PDB entry 9MXC | electron microscopy, 2.10 A resolution | chains A and C of the 5 polymer chains in the assembly

[Chain A]
Name: viral protein 1
Source organism: enterovirus D68
Notes: EC 3.4.22.29, 3.6.1.15, 3.4.22.28, 2.7.7.48
UniProtKB: A0A1I9KHM1 (A0A1I9KHM1_HED68); residues 1001-1297 here correspond to UniProt positions 565-861 (UniProt number = residue number - 436)
Chain sequence (297 residues; row label = number of the first residue in the row):
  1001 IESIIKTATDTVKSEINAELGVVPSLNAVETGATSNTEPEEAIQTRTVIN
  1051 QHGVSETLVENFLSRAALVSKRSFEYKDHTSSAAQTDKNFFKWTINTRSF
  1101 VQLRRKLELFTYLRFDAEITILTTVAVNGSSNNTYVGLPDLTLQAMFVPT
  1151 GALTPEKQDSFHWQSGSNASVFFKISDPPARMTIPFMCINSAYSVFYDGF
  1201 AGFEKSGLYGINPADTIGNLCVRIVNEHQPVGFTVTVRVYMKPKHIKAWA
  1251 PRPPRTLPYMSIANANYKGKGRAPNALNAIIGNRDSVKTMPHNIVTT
Differences from the reference sequence: conflict Gly1271 (Glu835 in A0A1I9KHM1)
Ion coordination: Na+: Thr1007, Ala1008, Asp1010, Asn1050

[Chain C]
Name: viral protein 3
Source organism: enterovirus D68
Notes: EC 3.4.22.29, 3.6.1.15, 3.4.22.28, 2.7.7.48
UniProtKB: A0A097BW17 (A0A097BW17_HED68); residues 3001-3247 here correspond to UniProt positions 318-564 (UniProt number = residue number - 2683)
Chain sequence (247 residues; numbered 3001 to 3247; the number before each row is that of its first residue):
  3001 GVPTYLLPGSGQFLTTDDHSSAPVLPCFNPTPEMHIPGQVRNMLEVVQVE
  3051 SMMEINNTESAVGMERLKVDISALTDVDQLLFNIPLDIQLDGPLRNTLVG
  3101 NISRYYTHWSGSLEMTFMFCGSFMATGKLILCYTPPGGSCPTTRETAMLG
  3151 THVVWDFGLQSSVTLIIPWISGSHYRMFNNDAKSTNANVGYVTCFMQTNL
  3201 IVPSESSDTCSLIGFIAAKDDFSLRLMRDSPDIGQLDHLHAAEAAYQ
Ion coordination: Na+ near Asn3179 (its only coordinating residue here)

[Interface between chain A and chain C]
Pairs across the interface (176; chain A residue first):
  Glu1002(A) - Arg3041(C)  salt bridge
  Ala1008(A) - Asp3221(C)
  Thr1009(A) - Asp3220(C)  hydrogen bond (side chain-backbone)
  Thr1009(A) - Asp3221(C)
  Ser1025(A) - Val3163(C)
  Ser1025(A) - Thr3164(C)  hydrogen bond (backbone-backbone)
  Leu1026(A) - Ser3162(C)
  Asn1027(A) - Ser3161(C)
  Asn1027(A) - Ser3162(C)  hydrogen bond (backbone-backbone)
  Asn1027(A) - Thr3164(C)  hydrogen bond
  Val1029(A) - Thr3116(C)
  Val1029(A) - Met3118(C)  hydrophobic
  Val1029(A) - Ser3162(C)
  Val1029(A) - Phe3215(C)  hydrophobic
  Glu1030(A) - Met3118(C)
  Glu1030(A) - Ser3161(C)  hydrogen bond
  Thr1034(A) - Gln3048(C)
  Thr1034(A) - Val3049(C)
  Thr1034(A) - Glu3050(C)  hydrogen bond (side chain-backbone)
  Ser1035(A) - Glu3050(C)  hydrogen bond (backbone-side chain)
  Ser1035(A) - Thr3116(C)
  Ser1035(A) - Thr3164(C)  hydrogen bond
  Thr1037(A) - Thr3164(C)
  Thr1037(A) - Ile3166(C)
  Thr1037(A) - Lys3219(C)  hydrogen bond (backbone-side chain)
  Glu1038(A) - Lys3219(C)  salt bridge
  Ala1042(A) - Ile3166(C)  hydrophobic
  Ile1043(A) - Thr3151(C)
  Ile1043(A) - Pro3168(C)  hydrophobic
  His1052(A) - Ser3110(C)
  His1052(A) - His3174(C)  hydrogen bond
  His1052(A) - Tyr3175(C)
  Gly1053(A) - Ser3223(C)  hydrogen bond (backbone-side chain)
  Val1054(A) - Asn3042(C)  hydrogen bond (backbone-side chain)
  Val1054(A) - Leu3044(C)  hydrophobic
  Glu1056(A) - Tyr3106(C)  hydrogen bond (backbone-side chain)
  Glu1056(A) - Arg3225(C)
  Glu1056(A) - Leu3226(C)  hydrogen bond (side chain-backbone)
  Glu1056(A) - Met3227(C)  hydrogen bond (side chain-backbone)
  Thr1057(A) - Asn3042(C)  hydrogen bond
  Thr1057(A) - Met3043(C)  hydrogen bond (backbone-backbone)
  Thr1057(A) - Leu3044(C)
  Thr1057(A) - Tyr3106(C)
  Thr1057(A) - Leu3224(C)
  Leu1058(A) - Arg3041(C)
  Leu1058(A) - Asn3042(C)
  Val1059(A) - Val3040(C)
  Val1059(A) - Arg3041(C)  hydrogen bond (backbone-backbone)
  Phe1062(A) - Tyr3106(C)
  Phe1062(A) - Met3227(C)  hydrophobic
  Arg1065(A) - Thr3016(C)
  Arg1065(A) - Met3227(C)
  Ala1066(A) - Thr3015(C)  hydrogen bond (backbone-backbone)
  Ser1070(A) - Tyr3246(C)  hydrogen bond
  Lys1071(A) - Tyr3246(C)
  Arg1072(A) - Glu3243(C)  salt bridge
  Arg1072(A) - Tyr3246(C)
  Lys1092(A) - Ala3245(C)
  Lys1092(A) - Tyr3246(C)
  Lys1092(A) - Gln3247(C)  hydrogen bond (side chain-backbone)
  Trp1093(A) - Ala3245(C)
  Trp1093(A) - Tyr3246(C)
  Thr1094(A) - Ala3245(C)  hydrogen bond (backbone-backbone)
  Asn1096(A) - Ala3245(C)
  Arg1098(A) - Leu3239(C)
  Ser1099(A) - Gln3235(C)
  Phe1100(A) - Gln3235(C)
  Val1101(A) - Gly3234(C)
  Val1101(A) - Gln3235(C)  hydrogen bond (backbone-side chain)
  Gln1102(A) - Asp3229(C)
  Gln1102(A) - Ser3230(C)  hydrogen bond (side chain-backbone)
  Gln1102(A) - Ile3233(C)  hydrogen bond (side chain-backbone)
  Arg1104(A) - Leu3239(C)
  Arg1105(A) - Asn3101(C)  hydrogen bond
  Arg1105(A) - Tyr3105(C)  hydrogen bond
  Arg1105(A) - Ser3230(C)
  Arg1105(A) - Asp3232(C)
  Arg1105(A) - Ile3233(C)
  Lys1106(A) - Tyr3105(C)
  Lys1106(A) - Met3227(C)
  Phe1110(A) - Val3040(C)  hydrophobic
  Phe1110(A) - Met3043(C)  hydrophobic
  Arg1114(A) - Thr3031(C)  hydrogen bond (side chain-backbone)
  Arg1114(A) - Glu3033(C)
  Glu1118(A) - His3019(C)
  Glu1118(A) - Ser3021(C)  hydrogen bond
  Thr1120(A) - Phe3013(C)
  Ala1169(A) - Val3024(C)  hydrophobic
  Pro1178(A) - Gly3011(C)
  Arg1181(A) - Phe3013(C)
  Arg1181(A) - Asp3017(C)  salt bridge
  Arg1181(A) - Ser3021(C)
  Met1182(A) - Ala3022(C)
  Met1182(A) - Val3024(C)  hydrophobic
  Thr1183(A) - Ser3021(C)  hydrogen bond
  Thr1183(A) - Ala3022(C)  hydrogen bond (backbone-backbone)
  Thr1183(A) - Pro3023(C)
  Thr1183(A) - Val3024(C)  hydrogen bond (backbone-backbone)
  Pro1185(A) - Phe3028(C)  hydrophobic
  Phe1186(A) - Phe3028(C)
  Phe1186(A) - Pro3030(C)
  Met1187(A) - Leu3025(C)  hydrophobic
  Met1187(A) - Phe3028(C)  hydrophobic
  Cys1188(A) - Thr3031(C)  hydrogen bond (backbone-side chain)
  Ile1189(A) - Thr3031(C)
  Asn1190(A) - Thr3031(C)
  Ser1191(A) - Pro3032(C)  hydrogen bond (side chain-backbone)
  Ser1191(A) - Met3034(C)
  Tyr1240(A) - Phe3013(C)  hydrophobic
  Lys1242(A) - Asp3017(C)  salt bridge
  Lys1244(A) - Ser3021(C)
  Lys1247(A) - Glu3033(C)  salt bridge
  Ala1248(A) - Gln3039(C)
  Ala1248(A) - Val3040(C)  hydrogen bond (backbone-backbone)
  Trp1249(A) - Ile3036(C)  hydrogen bond (side chain-backbone)
  Trp1249(A) - Pro3037(C)
  Trp1249(A) - Gly3038(C)
  Trp1249(A) - Gln3039(C)
  Ala1250(A) - Gly3038(C)  hydrogen bond (backbone-backbone)
  Pro1254(A) - Asn3101(C)
  Thr1256(A) - Asn3096(C)
  Tyr1259(A) - Leu3239(C)
  Met1260(A) - Leu3239(C)
  Met1260(A) - His3240(C)  hydrogen bond (backbone-backbone)
  Ser1261(A) - His3240(C)  hydrogen bond (side chain-backbone)
  Ile1262(A) - His3240(C)  hydrogen bond (backbone-backbone)
  Ile1262(A) - Ala3241(C)
  Asn1275(A) - Arg3095(C)  hydrogen bond
  Asn1278(A) - Val3062(C)
  Asn1278(A) - Gly3063(C)  hydrogen bond (backbone-backbone)
  Asn1278(A) - Arg3066(C)
  Ala1279(A) - Arg3066(C)
  Ile1280(A) - Glu3054(C)
  Ile1280(A) - Arg3095(C)  hydrogen bond (backbone-side chain)
  Ile1281(A) - Glu3054(C)  hydrogen bond (backbone-side chain)
  Ile1281(A) - Asn3057(C)
  Ile1281(A) - Arg3066(C)  hydrogen bond (backbone-side chain)
  Ile1281(A) - Asp3091(C)
  Ile1281(A) - Gly3092(C)
  Ile1281(A) - Arg3095(C)
  Ile1281(A) - Asn3096(C)
  Gly1282(A) - Asn3057(C)  hydrogen bond (backbone-side chain)
  Gly1282(A) - Asp3091(C)  hydrogen bond (backbone-side chain)
  Asn1283(A) - Asn3057(C)
  Asn1283(A) - Thr3058(C)
  Asn1283(A) - Glu3059(C)  hydrogen bond
  Asn1283(A) - Arg3066(C)  hydrogen bond
  Arg1284(A) - Ile3055(C)  hydrogen bond (side chain-backbone)
  Arg1284(A) - Asn3057(C)  hydrogen bond (backbone-backbone)
  Arg1284(A) - Thr3058(C)
  Arg1284(A) - Asn3083(C)  hydrogen bond (side chain-backbone)
  Ser1286(A) - Thr3058(C)
  Val1287(A) - Ile3055(C)
  Val1287(A) - Asn3056(C)
  Val1287(A) - Leu3081(C)
  Val1287(A) - Phe3082(C)
  Val1287(A) - Asn3083(C)  hydrogen bond (backbone-backbone)
  Lys1288(A) - Leu3080(C)
  Lys1288(A) - Leu3081(C)
  Lys1288(A) - Asn3083(C)  hydrogen bond (backbone-side chain)
  Thr1289(A) - Asn3083(C)
  Met1290(A) - Asn3083(C)
  Met1290(A) - Ile3084(C)
  Met1290(A) - Pro3085(C)  hydrophobic
  Met1290(A) - Cys3140(C)  hydrophobic
  Met1290(A) - Tyr3191(C)  hydrophobic
  Pro1291(A) - Pro3085(C)  hydrophobic
  His1292(A) - Ala3182(C)
  His1292(A) - Lys3183(C)
  Asn1293(A) - Ser3139(C)
  Asn1293(A) - Cys3140(C)  hydrogen bond (side chain-backbone)
  Asn1293(A) - Lys3183(C)
  Asn1293(A) - Tyr3191(C)
  Ile1294(A) - Gly3138(C)
  Ile1294(A) - Ser3139(C)  hydrogen bond (backbone-side chain)
  Ile1294(A) - Tyr3191(C)
Also at the interface, not in a pair above, chain A (100 interface residues in all): Ala1028, Asn1036, Pro1039, Asn1050, Phe1091, Leu1109, Tyr1112, Pro1179, Ile1184, Ala1192, Pro1251, Arg1255, Pro1274, Val1295, Thr1296
Also at the interface, not in a pair above, chain C (104 interface residues in all): Asp3018, Val3046, Ala3061, Leu3090, Pro3093, Ile3102, Ser3112, Glu3114, Trp3155, Gln3160, Asn3188, Phe3222, Ala3242

[In short]
The interface between chain A and chain C involves 100 residues on one side and 104 on the other, with 56
hydrogen bonds and 6 salt bridges. Among the polar pairs are Glu1002(A)-Arg3041(C), Glu1038(A)-Lys3219(C) and
Arg1072(A)-Glu3243(C). Thr1007(A), Ala1008(A), Asp1010(A) and Asn1050(A) form the Na+ site.
Chain A is viral protein 1 and chain C is viral protein 3, both from enterovirus D68; the structure, Cryo-EM
Structure of Human Enterovirus D68 USA/IL/14-18952 in Complex with Fc-MFSD6(L3), was determined by electron
microscopy, deposited together with 9MWZ.
